PDB entry 6XY1 | X-ray diffraction, 1.50 A resolution | chains B and D of the 4 polymer chains in the assembly

== Chain B ==
Name: 4-ke-4
Amino-acid sequence (32 residues; each row starts with the number of its first residue; note: 70 numbers in that range are skipped by the numbering (no residue carries them; nothing is unmodelled there); numbering starts at 0):
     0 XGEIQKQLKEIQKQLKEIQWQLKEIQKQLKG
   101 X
Covalent attachments: covalent link G30-NH2_101
Modified residues: ACE (acetyl group) at position 0; NH2 (amino group) at position 101

== Chain D ==
Name: 4-ke-4
Amino-acid sequence (32 residues; row label = number of the first residue in the row; numbering starts at 0):
     0 XGEIQKQLKEIQKQLKEIQWQLKEIQKQLKGX
Not modelled in the structure: 31
Modified residues: ACE (acetyl group) at position 0; NH2 (amino group) at position 31

== Chain B / chain D interface ==
Residue-residue contacts (37; chain B residue first):
  I3(B) - I3(D)  hydrophobic
  Q4(B) - I3(D)
  Q4(B) - Q6(D)  hydrogen bond (backbone-side chain)
  L7(B) - I3(D)  hydrophobic
  L7(B) - Q6(D)
  L7(B) - L7(D)  hydrophobic
  L7(B) - I10(D)  hydrophobic
  K8(B) - Q6(D)
  I10(B) - I10(D)  hydrophobic
  Q11(B) - Q6(D)  hydrogen bond (side chain-backbone)
  Q11(B) - E9(D)  hydrogen bond
  Q11(B) - I10(D)
  Q11(B) - Q13(D)  hydrogen bond (backbone-side chain)
  L14(B) - I10(D)  hydrophobic
  L14(B) - Q13(D)
  L14(B) - L14(D)  hydrophobic
  L14(B) - I17(D)  hydrophobic
  K15(B) - Q13(D)
  I17(B) - I17(D)  hydrophobic
  Q18(B) - Q13(D)  hydrogen bond (side chain-backbone)
  Q18(B) - E16(D)  hydrogen bond
  Q18(B) - I17(D)
  Q18(B) - Q20(D)  hydrogen bond (backbone-side chain)
  L21(B) - I17(D)  hydrophobic
  L21(B) - Q20(D)
  L21(B) - L21(D)  hydrophobic
  L21(B) - I24(D)  hydrophobic
  K22(B) - Q20(D)
  I24(B) - I24(D)  hydrophobic
  Q25(B) - Q20(D)  hydrogen bond (side chain-backbone)
  Q25(B) - E23(D)
  Q25(B) - I24(D)
  Q25(B) - Q27(D)  hydrogen bond (backbone-side chain)
  L28(B) - I24(D)  hydrophobic
  L28(B) - Q27(D)
  L28(B) - L28(D)  hydrophobic
  K29(B) - Q27(D)

== Overview ==
The interface between chain B and chain D involves 16 residues on one side and 15 on the other, with 9
hydrogen bonds. Polar contacts include Q4(B)-Q6(D), Q11(B)-Q6(D) and Q11(B)-E9(D).
Both chains are 4-ke-4. Entry 6XY1 (Crystal structure of a de novo designed parallel four-helix coiled coil,
4-KE-4) was determined by X-ray diffraction together with 6XXZ and 6XY0 from the same study.
